PDB entry 3SQ2 | X-ray diffraction, 2.10 A resolution | chains A and P of the 3 polymer chains in the assembly

# Chain A
Protein: DNA polymerase
From: Enterobacteria phage RB69
Notes: EC 2.7.7.7
Reference sequence: Q38087 (DPOL_BPR69); numbering as in UniProt (aligned over 1-902)
Chain sequence (902 residues; row label = number of the first residue in the row):
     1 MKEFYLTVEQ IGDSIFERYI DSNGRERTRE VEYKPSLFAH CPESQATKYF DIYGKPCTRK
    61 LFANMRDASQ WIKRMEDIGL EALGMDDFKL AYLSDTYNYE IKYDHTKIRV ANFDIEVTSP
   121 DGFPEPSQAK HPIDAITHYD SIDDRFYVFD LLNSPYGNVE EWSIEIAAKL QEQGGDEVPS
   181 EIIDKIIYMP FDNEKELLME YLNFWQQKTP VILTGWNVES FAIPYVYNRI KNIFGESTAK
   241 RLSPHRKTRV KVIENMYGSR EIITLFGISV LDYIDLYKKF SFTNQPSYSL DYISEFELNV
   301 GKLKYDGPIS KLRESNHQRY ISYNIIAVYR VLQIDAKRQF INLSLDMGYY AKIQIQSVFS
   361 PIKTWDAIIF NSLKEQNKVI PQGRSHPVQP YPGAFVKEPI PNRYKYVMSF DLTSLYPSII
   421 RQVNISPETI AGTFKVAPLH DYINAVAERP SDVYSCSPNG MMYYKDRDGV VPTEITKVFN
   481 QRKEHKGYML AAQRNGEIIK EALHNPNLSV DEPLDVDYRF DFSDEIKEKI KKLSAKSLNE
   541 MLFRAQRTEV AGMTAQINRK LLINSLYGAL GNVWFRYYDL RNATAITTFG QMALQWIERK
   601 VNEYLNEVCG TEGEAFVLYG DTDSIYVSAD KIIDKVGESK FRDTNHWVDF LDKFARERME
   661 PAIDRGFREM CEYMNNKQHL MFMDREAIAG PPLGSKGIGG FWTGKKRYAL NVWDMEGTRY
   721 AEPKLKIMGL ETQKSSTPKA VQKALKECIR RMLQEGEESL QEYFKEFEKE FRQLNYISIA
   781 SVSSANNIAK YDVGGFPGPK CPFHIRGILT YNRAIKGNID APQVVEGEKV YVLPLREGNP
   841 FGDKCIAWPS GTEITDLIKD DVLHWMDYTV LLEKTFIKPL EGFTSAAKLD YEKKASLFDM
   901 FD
Sequence notes: engineered mutation Ala222 (Asp in Q38087), Ala327 (Asp in Q38087)
Ion coordination: Ca2+ site 1 near Glu116 (its only coordinating residue here); Ca2+ site 2: Asp411, Leu412, Asp623 (together with dTTP); Ca2+ site 3: Asp411, Asp623 (together with dTTP); Ca2+ site 4: Asn505, Asn507, Lys531; Ca2+ site 5 near Glu686 (its only coordinating residue here)
Ligand contacts: dTTP (TTP): Asp411, Leu412, Thr413, Ser414, Leu415, Tyr416, Pro417, Arg482, Lys486, Lys560, Leu561, Asn564, Tyr567, Thr622, Asp623
Reported in the primary citation:
  - mutagenesis - D222A/D327A: abolished catalytic activity (citing earlier work)
  - mutagenesis - Y567A (Kd 25 uM): increased binding to dCTP
  - mutagenesis - Y567A: unchanged binding to rUTP

# Chain P
Molecule: 13-nt DNA strand
Sequence (13 nucleotides; each row starts with the number of its first residue):
   103 AATTAATTAA TTX
Modified residues: 2DA (2',3'-dideoxyadenosine-5'-monophosphate) at position 115

# How chain A and chain P interact
Contacting residue pairs (30; chain A residue first):
  Asn284(A) with DA112(P), sugar contact; DT113(P), hydrogen bond to the phosphate
  Asp621(A) with 2DA_115(P), sugar contact
  Thr622(A) with 2DA_115(P), sugar contact
  Asp623(A) with 2DA_115(P), sugar contact
  Lys706(A) with DT114(P), hydrogen bond to the base
  Tyr708(A) with 2DA_115(P), hydrogen bond to the phosphate
  Met728(A) with DT114(P), phosphate contact; 2DA_115(P), phosphate contact
  Gly729(A) with DT113(P), phosphate contact; DT114(P), hydrogen bond to the phosphate
  Gln733(A) with DT113(P), sugar contact; DT114(P), phosphate contact
  Lys734(A) with DT113(P), phosphate contact
  Ser735(A) with DA112(P), phosphate contact; DT113(P), hydrogen bond to the phosphate
  Ser736(A) with DA112(P), sugar contact
  Ser783(A) with DA111(P), phosphate contact; DA112(P), phosphate contact
  Ser784(A) with DA111(P), phosphate contact; DA112(P), hydrogen bond to the phosphate
  Asn786(A) with DA111(P), hydrogen bond to the phosphate
  Lys790(A) with DT110(P), salt bridge to the phosphate
  Tyr791(A) with DT109(P), hydrogen bond to the phosphate; DT110(P), hydrogen bond to the phosphate
  Lys800(A) with DA108(P), hydrogen bond to the base; DT109(P), hydrogen bond to the sugar
  Pro802(A) with DT110(P), sugar contact
  His804(A) with DT110(P), phosphate contact; DA111(P), salt bridge to the phosphate
Also at the interface, not in a pair above, chain A (25 interface residues in all): Tyr626, Lys726, Ile727, Val782, Lys829

# In short
25 residues of chain A and 8 residues of chain P are in contact; the contacts include 11 hydrogen bonds and 2
salt bridges. Polar pairs include Lys706(A)-DT114(P), Lys800(A)-DA108(P) and Lys800(A)-DT109(P). Bound to
chain A: dTTP. From the paper: D222A/D327A of chain A abolish catalytic activity; Y567A of chain A increases
binding to dCTP.
Chain A is DNA polymerase (Enterobacteria phage RB69) and chain P is a 13-nt DNA strand; the structure, RB69
DNA Polymerase Ternary Complex with dTTP Opposite 2AP (AT rich sequence), was determined by X-ray diffraction
together with 3SQ4, 3SUN, 3SUO, 3SUP and 3SUQ from the same study.
